4BJZ - chain A; structure by X-ray diffraction, 1.51 A resolution.

[Chain A]
Protein: Probable salicylate monooxygenase
From: Rhodococcus jostii
Notes: EC 1.14.13.1, 1.14.13.24
UniProt: Q0SFK6 (Q0SFK6_RHOSR); residues 1-399 here = UniProt positions 1-399
Amino-acid sequence (424 residues; numbered 1 to 424; the number before each row is that of its first residue):
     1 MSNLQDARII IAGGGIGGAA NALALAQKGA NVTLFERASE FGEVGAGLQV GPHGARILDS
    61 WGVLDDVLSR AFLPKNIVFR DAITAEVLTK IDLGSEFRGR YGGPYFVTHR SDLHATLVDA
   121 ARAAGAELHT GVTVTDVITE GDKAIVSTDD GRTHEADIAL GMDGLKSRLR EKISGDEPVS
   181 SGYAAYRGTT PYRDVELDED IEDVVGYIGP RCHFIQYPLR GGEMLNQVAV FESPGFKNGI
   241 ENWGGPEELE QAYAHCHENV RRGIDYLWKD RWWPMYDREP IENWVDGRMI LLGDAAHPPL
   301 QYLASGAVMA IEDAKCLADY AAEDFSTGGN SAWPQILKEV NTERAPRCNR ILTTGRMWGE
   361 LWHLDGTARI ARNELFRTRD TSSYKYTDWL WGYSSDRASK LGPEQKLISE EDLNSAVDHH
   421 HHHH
Unresolved in the structure: 1-2, 398-424
Sequence notes: expression tag (400-424)
Small-molecule neighbours:
  - FAD (flavin-adenine dinucleotide): A12, G13, G14, G15, I16, G17, G18, F35, E36, R37, A38, E43, L48, Q49, R110, V132, T133, V134, M162, D163, G164, L165, A185, R187, L292, G293, D294, P299, Q301, A304, S305, G306, A307, V308, A310
  - phosphatidylglycerol-phosphoglycerol (P3A): Q49, I77, F79, T89, I91, Y105, V204, G206, I215, Y302, L303, A304, R350, T354, M357, W358, L361, W362, I370, E374, L375, F376, R377, R379, K385, Y386, T387, W389, L390, W391
Reported in the primary citation:
  - binding site for chloride ion: Q301, A304 to S305, G306
  - mutagenesis - Y105F: decreased catalytic activity
  - mutagenesis - H213A, H213S, Q301E: abolished catalytic activity
  - catalytic residues: H213, Q301

[Summary]
Ligands of chain A: flavin-adenine dinucleotide and phosphatidylglycerol-phosphoglycerol. From the paper:
catalytic residues H213 and Q301; H213A, H213S and Q301E abolish catalytic activity.
Chain A is Probable salicylate monooxygenase (Rhodococcus jostii); the structure, Crystal structure of
3-hydroxybenzoate 6-hydroxylase uncovers lipid- assisted flavoprotein strategy for regioselective aromatic
hydroxylation: Native data, was determined by X-ray diffraction (same publication as 4BK1, 4BK2 and 4BK3).
